PDB entry 2WJM | X-ray diffraction, 1.95 A resolution | chains L and M of the 4 polymer chains in the assembly

# Chain L
Name: Reaction center protein L chain
From: Rhodopseudomonas viridis
UniProt: P06009 (RCEL_RHOVI); residues 0-273 here correspond to UniProt positions 1-274 (UniProt number = residue number + 1)
Sequence (274 residues; row label = number of the first residue in the row; numbering starts at 0):
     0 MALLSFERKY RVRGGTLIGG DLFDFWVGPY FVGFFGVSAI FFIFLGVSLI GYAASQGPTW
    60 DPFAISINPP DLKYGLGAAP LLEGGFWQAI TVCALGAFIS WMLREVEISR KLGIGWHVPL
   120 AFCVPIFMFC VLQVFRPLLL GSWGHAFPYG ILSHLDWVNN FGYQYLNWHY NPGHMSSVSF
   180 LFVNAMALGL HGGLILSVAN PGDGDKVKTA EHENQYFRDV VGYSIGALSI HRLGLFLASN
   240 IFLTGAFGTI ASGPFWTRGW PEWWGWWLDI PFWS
Disordered / not traced: 0
Metal / ion sites: Fe2+: His190, His230 (shared with His217(M), Glu232(M), His264(M) of chain M)
Ligand contacts:
  - bacteriochlorophyll b (BCB), molecule 1: Val46, Ile49, Phe97, Phe128, Leu131, Phe146, Ile150, Leu151, His153, Leu154, Trp156, Val157
  - bacteriochlorophyll b (BCB), molecule 2: Phe97, Phe121, Pro124, Ile125, Met127, Phe128, Leu131, Val157, Asn158, Phe160, Gly161, Tyr162, Trp167, His168, Asn170, Gly172, His173, Ser176, Val177, Leu180, Phe181, Ile240, Phe241, Gly244, Ala245, Gly247, Thr248
  - bacteriochlorophyll b (BCB), molecule 3: Val157, Tyr162, His168, Leu180, Phe181
  - bacteriochlorophyll b (BCB), molecule 4: His168, His173, Met174, Val177, Ser178, Phe181, Val182, Met185
  - bacteriopheophytin b (BPB), molecule 1: Phe41, Ile42, Gly45, Ile49, Ile89, Cys92, Ala93, Ala96, Phe97, Trp100, Glu104, Val117, Ala120, Phe121, Val123, Pro124, Phe128, Phe146, Tyr148, Gly149, Ile150, His153, Ala237, Ser238, Phe241
  - bacteriopheophytin b (BPB), molecule 2: Phe181, Ala184, Met185, Leu189, Phe216, Val219, Val220
  - diacyl glycerol (DGA): Pro171, Met174, Ser175, Ser178, Trp262, Trp263, Trp265
  - MPG ([(Z)-octadec-9-enyl] (2R)-2,3-bis(oxidanyl)propanoate), molecule 1: Gly114, Trp115, His116, Leu119, Ala120, Val123, Arg231, Leu234, Phe235, Ser238, Leu242
  - MPG, molecule 2: Phe179, Val182, Met185, Ala186, Leu189, His190, Leu193, Asn213, Phe216, Ser223, Ile224, Gly225, Ile229, Leu232, Phe235, Leu236, Asn239, Thr243
  - MPG, molecule 3: Met185, Val220, Gly221, Tyr222
  - menaquinone-7 (MQ7): Val26, Tyr29, Phe30, Val31, Gly35, Ile39, Ile42, Trp100, Arg103
Curated features (UniProtKB/Swiss-Prot):
  - binding site ((7R,8Z)-bacteriochlorophyll b): His153, His173
  - binding site (Fe cation): His190, His230
  - binding site (a ubiquinone): Phe216

# Chain M
Name: Reaction center protein M chain
From: Rhodopseudomonas viridis
UniProt: P06010 (RCEM_RHOVI); residues 0-323 here correspond to UniProt positions 1-324 (UniProt number = residue number + 1)
Sequence (324 residues; numbered 0 to 323; the number before each row is that of its first residue; numbering starts at 0):
     0 MADYQTIYTQ IQARGPHITV SGEWGDNDRV GKPFYSYWLG KIGDAQIGPI YLGASGIAAF
    60 AFGSTAILII LFNMAAEVHF DPLQFFRQFF WLGLYPPKAQ YGMGIPPLHD GGWWLMAGLF
   120 MTLSLGSWWI RVYSRARALG LGTHIAWNFA AAIFFVLCIG CIHPTLVGSW SEGVPFGIWP
   180 HIDWLTAFSI RYGNFYYCPW HGFSIGFAYG CGLLFAAHGA TILAVARFGG DREIEQITDR
   240 GTAVERAALF WRWTIGFNAT IESVHRWGWF FSLMVMVSAS VGILLTGTFV DNWYLWCVKH
   300 GAAPDYPAYL PATPDPASLP GAPK
Disordered / not traced: 0
Metal / ion sites: Fe2+: His217, Glu232, His264 (shared with His190(L), His230(L) of chain L)
Ligand contacts:
  - bacteriochlorophyll b (BCB), molecule 1: Gly62, Ala65, Ile66, Ile69, Met120, Leu124, Phe148, Ala151, Ile152, Phe154, Val155, Ile158, Trp183, Leu184, Thr185, Phe187, Ser188, Asn193, Phe194, Tyr195, Cys197, Trp199, His200, Ser203, Ile204, Ala207, Tyr208, Val274, Met275, Ala278, Gly281, Ile282
  - bacteriochlorophyll b (BCB), molecule 2: Met120, Phe154, Val155, Ile158, Val173, Ile177, Trp178, His180, Ile181, Trp183, Leu184
  - bacteriochlorophyll b (BCB), molecule 3: Leu184, Tyr195, Tyr208
  - bacteriochlorophyll b (BCB), molecule 4: Tyr195, His200, Gly201, Ile204, Gly205, Tyr208, Gly209, Leu212, Phe270
  - bacteriopheophytin b (BPB), molecule 1: Ala58, Phe59, Gly62, Ser63, Ile66, Ser123, Leu124, Trp127, Val131, Ile144, Asn147, Phe148, Ala151, Ser271, Val274, Met275
  - bacteriopheophytin b (BPB), molecule 2: Tyr208, Gly211, Leu212, Ala215, Ala216, Trp250, Thr253, Ile254
  - MPG ([(Z)-octadec-9-enyl] (2R)-2,3-bis(oxidanyl)propanoate), molecule 1: Ala1, Asp2, Thr5, Ile6, Leu222
  - MPG, molecule 2: Val29, Gly30, Lys31, Phe33, Ile46, Gly47, Pro48, Ile49
  - menaquinone-7 (MQ7): Leu212, Leu213, Ala216, His217, Thr220, Val243, Ala246, Ala247, Trp250, Ile254, Phe256, Asn257, Ala258, Thr259, Ile260, Val263, Trp266, Phe270
  - 15-cis-1,2-dihydroneurosporene (NS5): Ile66, Ile69, Leu70, Met73, Phe88, Ile104, Trp113, Leu114, Gly117, Leu118, Met120, Thr121, Val155, Leu156, Ile158, Gly159, Cys160, Trp169, Val173, Pro174, Phe175, Gly176, Ile177, His180
Curated features (UniProtKB/Swiss-Prot):
  - binding site ((7R,8Z)-bacteriochlorophyll b): His180, His200
  - binding site (Fe cation): His217, Glu232, His264
  - binding site (a ubiquinone): Trp250

# How chain L and chain M interact
Residue-residue contacts (197):
  Ala1(L) - Arg251(M)
  Leu3(L) - Arg251(M)
  Leu3(L) - Asn257(M)
  Phe5(L) - Arg239(M)
  Phe5(L) - Glu244(M)
  Glu6(L) - Leu248(M)
  Glu6(L) - Arg251(M)  salt bridge
  Glu6(L) - Trp252(M)  hydrogen bond
  Lys8(L) - Glu244(M)  salt bridge
  Tyr9(L) - Thr241(M)  hydrogen bond
  Tyr9(L) - Glu244(M)  hydrogen bond
  Tyr9(L) - Arg245(M)
  Tyr9(L) - Leu248(M)  hydrophobic
  Tyr9(L) - Trp252(M)
  Arg10(L) - Trp252(M)
  Trp25(L) - Trp252(M)
  Pro28(L) - Arg251(M)
  Pro28(L) - Trp252(M)
  Pro28(L) - Gly255(M)
  Tyr29(L) - Trp252(M)
  Tyr29(L) - Thr253(M)
  Tyr29(L) - Ile254(M)
  Tyr29(L) - Gly255(M)
  Phe30(L) - Trp252(M)  hydrogen bond (backbone-backbone)
  Asp60(L) - Gly300(M)
  Phe62(L) - Ala301(M)
  Ala63(L) - Ala301(M)
  Ala63(L) - Pro303(M)
  Asp70(L) - Tyr308(M)
  Trp100(L) - Thr253(M)
  Arg103(L) - Trp252(M)  hydrogen bond (side chain-backbone)
  Arg103(L) - Thr253(M)  hydrogen bond (side chain-backbone)
  Glu104(L) - Phe249(M)
  Glu104(L) - Thr253(M)
  Ile107(L) - Phe249(M)  hydrophobic
  Ile107(L) - Trp252(M)
  Ile107(L) - Thr253(M)
  Ser108(L) - Phe249(M)
  Lys110(L) - Trp252(M)
  Leu111(L) - Arg245(M)  hydrogen bond (backbone-side chain)
  Leu111(L) - Leu248(M)
  Leu111(L) - Phe249(M)
  Leu111(L) - Trp252(M)  hydrophobic
  Gly112(L) - Phe227(M)
  Ile113(L) - Ala223(M)
  Ile113(L) - Val224(M)  hydrophobic
  Ile113(L) - Phe227(M)  hydrophobic
  Ile113(L) - Arg245(M)
  Ile113(L) - Phe249(M)  hydrophobic
  Gly114(L) - Ala223(M)  hydrogen bond (backbone-backbone)
  His116(L) - Thr5(M)  hydrogen bond
  His116(L) - Ala219(M)
  His116(L) - Leu222(M)
  His116(L) - Ala223(M)
  Val117(L) - Ala216(M)
  Val117(L) - Ala219(M)  hydrophobic
  Val117(L) - Thr220(M)
  Val117(L) - Phe249(M)  hydrophobic
  Val117(L) - Trp250(M)  hydrophobic
  Leu151(L) - Tyr196(M)  hydrophobic
  Leu151(L) - Ala301(M)
  Leu151(L) - Pro303(M)
  Ser152(L) - Pro303(M)
  Ser152(L) - Tyr305(M)
  Leu154(L) - Tyr195(M)
  Asp155(L) - Tyr196(M)  hydrogen bond
  Asp155(L) - Pro303(M)
  Asp155(L) - Tyr305(M)  hydrogen bond
  Val157(L) - Tyr195(M)
  Asn158(L) - Asn193(M)
  Asn158(L) - Tyr195(M)
  Tyr162(L) - Thr185(M)
  Asn166(L) - Asp182(M)
  His168(L) - Ile181(M)
  His168(L) - Leu184(M)
  His168(L) - Thr185(M)
  Tyr169(L) - Trp178(M)  hydrophobic
  Tyr169(L) - Ile181(M)  hydrophobic
  Tyr169(L) - Asp182(M)  hydrogen bond
  Met174(L) - Trp178(M)  hydrophobic
  Leu180(L) - Ala207(M)
  Asn183(L) - Cys210(M)
  Asn183(L) - Gly211(M)  hydrogen bond (side chain-backbone)
  Asn183(L) - Phe214(M)
  Ala184(L) - Cys210(M)  hydrophobic
  Ala184(L) - Ser271(M)  hydrogen bond (backbone-side chain)
  Ala186(L) - Phe214(M)
  Leu187(L) - Cys210(M)  hydrophobic
  Leu187(L) - Phe214(M)
  Leu187(L) - Gly267(M)
  Gly188(L) - Asn147(M)
  Gly188(L) - Trp268(M)
  Gly188(L) - Ser271(M)
  Leu189(L) - Ile144(M)  hydrophobic
  His190(L) - His217(M)
  His190(L) - Glu232(M)  salt bridge
  His190(L) - His264(M)  hydrogen bond
  Gly191(L) - His264(M)
  Gly192(L) - His143(M)
  Gly192(L) - Ile144(M)
  Gly192(L) - Trp268(M)
  Leu193(L) - Ile144(M)
  Ile194(L) - Glu232(M)
  Ile194(L) - Ile233(M)
  Ile194(L) - Ile236(M)  hydrophobic
  Ile194(L) - His264(M)
  Leu195(L) - His143(M)
  Leu195(L) - Glu261(M)
  Leu195(L) - His264(M)
  Leu195(L) - Arg265(M)
  Ser196(L) - Leu140(M)
  Ser196(L) - Gly141(M)  hydrogen bond (backbone-backbone)
  Ser196(L) - His143(M)
  Val197(L) - Leu140(M)  hydrophobic
  Val197(L) - Ile233(M)  hydrophobic
  Ala198(L) - Ile236(M)  hydrophobic
  Asn199(L) - Gly141(M)
  Asn199(L) - His143(M)
  Asn199(L) - Glu261(M)  hydrogen bond
  Asn199(L) - Arg265(M)  hydrogen bond
  Pro200(L) - Arg136(M)
  Pro200(L) - Gly139(M)
  Pro200(L) - Gly141(M)
  Val206(L) - Ile233(M)  hydrophobic
  Lys207(L) - Gly139(M)  hydrogen bond (side chain-backbone)
  Lys207(L) - Leu140(M)
  Lys207(L) - Ile233(M)
  Glu210(L) - Ile17(M)
  Glu210(L) - Val19(M)
  His211(L) - Val19(M)
  His211(L) - Leu138(M)
  Glu212(L) - Ile233(M)
  Gln214(L) - Ile17(M)
  Gln214(L) - Thr18(M)
  Gln214(L) - Val19(M)  hydrogen bond (side chain-backbone)
  Gln214(L) - Arg28(M)
  Tyr215(L) - Val131(M)  hydrogen bond (side chain-backbone)
  Tyr215(L) - Arg134(M)
  Tyr215(L) - Ala135(M)
  Tyr215(L) - Leu138(M)  hydrophobic
  Tyr215(L) - Leu140(M)  hydrophobic
  Tyr215(L) - Ile144(M)  hydrophobic
  Phe216(L) - Ile144(M)  hydrophobic
  Arg217(L) - Asp43(M)  salt bridge
  Arg217(L) - Gln45(M)
  Arg217(L) - Gly47(M)
  Arg217(L) - Pro48(M)
  Arg217(L) - Ile49(M)
  Asp218(L) - Arg28(M)  salt bridge
  Asp218(L) - Ile49(M)
  Asp218(L) - Tyr50(M)  hydrogen bond (backbone-backbone)
  Asp218(L) - Arg130(M)  hydrogen bond (backbone-side chain)
  Asp218(L) - Arg134(M)  salt bridge
  Val219(L) - Trp127(M)
  Val219(L) - Arg130(M)  hydrogen bond (backbone-side chain)
  Val219(L) - Arg134(M)
  Val220(L) - Ile49(M)
  Gly221(L) - Ile46(M)
  Gly221(L) - Gly47(M)  hydrogen bond (backbone-backbone)
  Gly221(L) - Pro48(M)
  Gly221(L) - Ile49(M)
  Tyr222(L) - Leu38(M)
  Tyr222(L) - Gly42(M)
  Tyr222(L) - Asp43(M)  hydrogen bond (side chain-backbone)
  Tyr222(L) - Gln45(M)
  Ser223(L) - Asp43(M)
  Ile224(L) - Gly42(M)
  Ile224(L) - Asp43(M)  hydrogen bond (backbone-backbone)
  Ala226(L) - Asp230(M)
  Leu227(L) - Leu222(M)  hydrophobic
  Leu227(L) - Asp230(M)
  Ser228(L) - Ile41(M)  hydrogen bond (side chain-backbone)
  Ser228(L) - Gly42(M)
  Ile229(L) - Phe214(M)
  His230(L) - His217(M)  hydrogen bond
  His230(L) - Gly218(M)
  His230(L) - Ile221(M)
  His230(L) - Glu232(M)  salt bridge
  Arg231(L) - Gln4(M)  hydrogen bond (side chain-backbone)
  Arg231(L) - Thr5(M)  hydrogen bond (side chain-backbone)
  Arg231(L) - Ile6(M)  hydrogen bond (side chain-backbone)
  Arg231(L) - Ile41(M)  hydrogen bond (side chain-backbone)
  Gly233(L) - Phe214(M)
  Leu234(L) - Ala215(M)
  Leu234(L) - Leu222(M)  hydrophobic
  Ala237(L) - Gly211(M)
  Ala237(L) - Ala215(M)
  Trp263(L) - Trp90(M)  hydrophobic
  Trp263(L) - Trp178(M)
  Trp266(L) - Phe85(M)  hydrophobic
  Trp266(L) - Arg86(M)  hydrogen bond (side chain-backbone)
  Leu267(L) - Arg86(M)  hydrogen bond (backbone-side chain)
  Leu267(L) - Trp90(M)  hydrophobic
  Trp272(L) - Gln83(M)  hydrogen bond (backbone-side chain)
  Trp272(L) - Phe85(M)  hydrophobic
  Trp272(L) - Arg86(M)  hydrogen bond (backbone-side chain)
  Ser273(L) - Arg86(M)  hydrogen bond
Also at the interface, not in a pair above, chain L (90 interface residues in all): Pro118, Ala120, Ile240, Phe271
Also at the interface, not in a pair above, chain M (96 interface residues in all): Tyr7, Lys40, Leu82, Phe89, Ile189, Tyr208, Leu213, Ala225, Thr237, Ala247, Ala302

# Overview
Chain L and chain M form an interface of 90 and 96 residues respectively; the contacts include 38 hydrogen
bonds and 7 salt bridges. Polar contacts include Glu6(L)-Arg251(M), Lys8(L)-Glu244(M) and His190(L)-Glu232(M).
Chain L is Reaction center protein L chain and chain M is Reaction center protein M chain, both from
Rhodopseudomonas viridis; the structure, Lipidic sponge phase crystal structure of the photosynthetic reaction
centre from Blastochloris viridis (low dose), was determined by X-ray diffraction, deposited together with
2WJN.
